PDB entry 6H0F | X-ray diffraction, 3.25 A resolution | chains B and C of the 3 polymer chains in the assembly

[Chain B]
Protein: Protein cereblon
From: Homo sapiens
Notes: engineered mutation(s): N-terminally truncated (1-40 aa deleted)
UniProt: Q96SW2 (CRBN_HUMAN); residues 36-442 here = UniProt positions 36-442
Chain sequence (426 residues; row label = number of the first residue in the row):
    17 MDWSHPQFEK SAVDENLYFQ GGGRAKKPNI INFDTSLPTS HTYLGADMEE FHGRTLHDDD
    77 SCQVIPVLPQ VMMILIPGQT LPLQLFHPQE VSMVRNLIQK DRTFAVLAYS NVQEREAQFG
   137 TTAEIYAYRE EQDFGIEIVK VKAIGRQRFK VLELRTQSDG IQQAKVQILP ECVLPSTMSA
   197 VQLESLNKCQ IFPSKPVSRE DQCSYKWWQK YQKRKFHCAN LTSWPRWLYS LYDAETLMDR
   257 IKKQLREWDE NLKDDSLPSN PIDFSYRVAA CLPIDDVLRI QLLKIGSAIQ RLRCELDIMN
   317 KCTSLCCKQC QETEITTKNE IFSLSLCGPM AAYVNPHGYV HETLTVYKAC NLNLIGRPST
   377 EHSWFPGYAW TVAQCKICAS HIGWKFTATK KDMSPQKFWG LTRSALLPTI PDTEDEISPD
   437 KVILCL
Not modelled in the structure: 17-68
Sequence notes: initiating methionine (17); expression tag (18-35); conflict Gly37 (Asp in Q96SW2), Gly38 (Ser in Q96SW2), Gly39 (Lys in Q96SW2), Arg40 (Glu in Q96SW2)
Bound ions: Zn2+: Cys323, Cys326, Cys391, Cys394
Residues lining bound ligands: S-Pomalidomide (Y70): Val350, Asn351, Pro352, His353, Glu377, His378, Ser379, Trp380, Trp386, Trp400, Phe402
UniProt features mapped onto this chain:
  - binding site (Zn(2+)): Cys323, Cys326, Cys391, Cys394
  - binding site ((S)-thalidomide): His378, Trp380, Trp386
  - natural variant: Cys391 (C391R: In MRT2)
  - mutagenesis: Tyr384 (Y384A: Abolishes thalidomide-binding without affecting DCX protein ligase complex activity; when associated with A-386), Trp386 (W386A: Abolishes thalidomide-binding without affecting DCX protein ligase complex activity; when associated with A-384 ...), Arg419 to Leu442 (Fails to rescue increased BK channel activity and decreased probability of neurotransmission in a mouse hippocampal neuron model)

[Chain C]
Protein: DNA-binding protein Ikaros
From: Homo sapiens
UniProt: Q13422 (IKZF1_HUMAN), isoform Q13422-4; residues 141-174 here correspond to UniProt positions 97-130 (UniProt number = residue number - 44)
Chain sequence (38 residues; each row starts with the number of its first residue):
   137 GGGRGERPFQ CNQCGASFTQ KGNLLRHIKL HSGEKPFK
Not modelled in the structure: 137, 170-174
Sequence notes: expression tag (137-140)
Bound ions: Zn2+: Cys147, Cys150, His163, His167
Residues lining bound ligands: S-Pomalidomide (Y70): Gln146, Cys147, Asn148, Gln149, Cys150, Gly151
Reported in the primary citation:
  - binding site for S-Pomalidomide: Gln146
  - mutagenesis - Q146I: decreased binding to S-Pomalidomide

[How chain B and chain C interact]
Contacting residue pairs (21; chain B residue first):
  Gln325(B) - Gly169(C)
  Asn351(B) - Asn148(C)  hydrogen bond (side chain-backbone)
  Asn351(B) - Gln149(C)  hydrogen bond (side chain-backbone)
  His353(B) - Asn148(C)  hydrogen bond
  Tyr355(B) - Asn148(C)
  Tyr355(B) - Gln149(C)
  His357(B) - Gln149(C)  hydrogen bond (side chain-backbone)
  Ile371(B) - Ser153(C)
  Ile371(B) - Phe154(C)  hydrophobic
  Gly372(B) - Arg143(C)
  Arg373(B) - Gly141(C)  hydrogen bond (side chain-backbone)
  Arg373(B) - Arg143(C)
  Trp386(B) - Gln146(C)
  Trp386(B) - Gly151(C)
  Val388(B) - Cys150(C)
  Val388(B) - Gly151(C)
  Val388(B) - Ala152(C)
  Cys394(B) - Leu166(C)
  His397(B) - Cys150(C)
  His397(B) - His167(C)
  Trp400(B) - Cys150(C)  hydrogen bond (side chain-backbone)
Other interface residues (no listed pair), chain B (14 interface residues in all): Ser396
Other interface residues (no listed pair), chain C (14 interface residues in all): Glu142
From the paper, about this interface:
  - residue pairs: Asn148(C)-His353(B) (hydrophobic contact), Gln149(C)-Tyr355(B) (hydrophobic contact)
  - interface residues, chain B: His353(B), Tyr355(B), Ile371(B), Val388(B), Ala395(B)
  - interface residues, chain C: Asn148(C), Gln149(C), Ala152(C), Leu166(C)

[Summary]
Chain B and chain C each contribute 14 residues to their interface; the contacts include 6 hydrogen bonds.
Polar pairs include Asn351(B)-Asn148(C), Asn351(B)-Gln149(C) and His353(B)-Asn148(C). The authors report
hydrophobic contacts between Asn148(C) and His353(B) and Gln149(C) and Tyr355(B). From the paper: a binding
site for S-Pomalidomide at Gln146(C); Q146I of chain C reduces binding to S-Pomalidomide.
Chain B is Protein cereblon and chain C is DNA-binding protein Ikaros, both from Homo sapiens; the structure,
Structure of DDB1-CRBN-pomalidomide complex bound to IKZF1(ZF2), was determined by X-ray diffraction (same
publication as 6H0G).
